Entry 7X00 (X-ray diffraction, 1.45 A resolution); this record covers chains A and C of the 3 polymer chains in the assembly.

# Chain A
Name: MHC class I antigen
From: Homo sapiens
UniProt: F4NC28 (F4NC28_HUMAN); residues 1-277 here correspond to UniProt positions 25-301 (UniProt number = residue number + 24)
Chain sequence (277 residues; row label = number of the first residue in the row):
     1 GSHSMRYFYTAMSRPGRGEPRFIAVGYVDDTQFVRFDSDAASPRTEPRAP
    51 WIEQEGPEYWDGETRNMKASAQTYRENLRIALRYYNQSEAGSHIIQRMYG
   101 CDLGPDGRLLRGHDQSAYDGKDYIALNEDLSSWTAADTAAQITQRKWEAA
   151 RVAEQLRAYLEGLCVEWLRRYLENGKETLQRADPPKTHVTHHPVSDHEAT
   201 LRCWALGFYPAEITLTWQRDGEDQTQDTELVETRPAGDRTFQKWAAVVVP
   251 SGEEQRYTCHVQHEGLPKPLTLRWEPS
Disulfides: Cys101-Cys164, Cys203-Cys259

# Chain C
Name: Val-ser-phe-ile-glu-phe-val-gly-trp
Chain sequence (9 residues; each row starts with the number of its first residue):
     1 VSFIEFVGW

# Interface between chain A and chain C
Pairs across the interface - 39 pairs, chain A then chain C:
  Tyr7(A) - Val1(C)  hydrogen bond (side chain-backbone)
  Tyr7(A) - Ser2(C)
  Tyr9(A) - Glu5(C)
  Tyr59(A) - Val1(C)  hydrophobic
  Glu63(A) - Val1(C)
  Glu63(A) - Ser2(C)  hydrogen bond
  Asn66(A) - Ser2(C)  hydrogen bond
  Asn66(A) - Phe3(C)  hydrogen bond (side chain-backbone)
  Asn66(A) - Ile4(C)
  Met67(A) - Ser2(C)
  Ser70(A) - Glu5(C)
  Thr73(A) - Glu5(C)
  Tyr74(A) - Glu5(C)
  Asn77(A) - Gly8(C)
  Asn77(A) - Trp9(C)  hydrogen bond (side chain-backbone)
  Ile80(A) - Trp9(C)
  Tyr84(A) - Trp9(C)  hydrogen bond (side chain-backbone)
  Ile95(A) - Trp9(C)  hydrophobic
  Arg97(A) - Phe3(C)
  Arg97(A) - Glu5(C)  salt bridge
  Tyr99(A) - Ser2(C)
  Tyr99(A) - Phe3(C)  hydrogen bond (side chain-backbone)
  Ala117(A) - Trp9(C)
  Tyr123(A) - Trp9(C)  hydrophobic
  Thr143(A) - Trp9(C)  hydrogen bond (side chain-backbone)
  Lys146(A) - Gly8(C)
  Lys146(A) - Trp9(C)
  Trp147(A) - Val7(C)
  Trp147(A) - Gly8(C)  hydrogen bond (side chain-backbone)
  Trp147(A) - Trp9(C)
  Val152(A) - Phe6(C)  hydrophobic
  Val152(A) - Val7(C)  hydrophobic
  Gln155(A) - Phe6(C)
  Leu156(A) - Phe3(C)  hydrophobic
  Tyr159(A) - Val1(C)  hydrogen bond (side chain-backbone)
  Tyr159(A) - Ser2(C)
  Tyr159(A) - Phe3(C)
  Trp167(A) - Val1(C)
  Tyr171(A) - Val1(C)  hydrogen bond (side chain-backbone)
Interface residues without a listed pair, chain A (31 interface residues in all): Met5, Ala81, Ser116, Tyr118, Ala150
Interface features reported in the paper:
  - pairs named by the authors: Glu63(A)-Ser2(C) (hydrogen bond), Asn66(A)-Ser2(C) (hydrogen bond), Met67(A)-Ser2(C), Tyr74(A)-Trp9(C) (water-mediated contact), Asn77(A)-Trp9(C) (hydrogen bond), Tyr84(A)-Trp9(C) (hydrogen bond), Arg97(A)-Glu5(C) (hydrogen bond), Tyr99(A)-Ser2(C), Ser116(A)-Trp9(C) (water-mediated contact), Thr143(A)-Trp9(C) (hydrogen bond), Gln155(A)-Phe6(C)

# In short
31 residues of chain A and 9 residues of chain C are in contact; the contacts include 11 hydrogen bonds and 1
salt bridge. Polar contacts include Arg97(A)-Glu5(C), Tyr7(A)-Val1(C) and Glu63(A)-Ser2(C). The authors report
hydrogen bonds between Glu63(A) and Ser2(C), Asn66(A) and Ser2(C) and Asn77(A) and Trp9(C) among others;
contacts between Met67(A) and Ser2(C), Tyr99(A) and Ser2(C) and Gln155(A) and Phe6(C); water-mediated contacts
between Tyr74(A) and Trp9(C) and Ser116(A) and Trp9(C).
Here chain A is MHC class I antigen (Homo sapiens) and chain C is Val-ser-phe-ile-glu-phe-val-gly-trp. Entry
7X00 (Crystal structure of peptide VSFIEFVGW in complex with HLA-B5801) was determined by X-ray diffraction
(same publication as 7WZZ, 7X1B and 7X1C).
